Entry 6E0E (X-ray diffraction, 2.70 A resolution); this record covers chain A.

# Chain A
Protein: Glucokinase
Source organism: Homo sapiens
Notes: EC 2.7.1.2
Reference sequence: P35557 (HXK4_HUMAN), isoform P35557-2; residues 14-461 here correspond to UniProt positions 15-462 (UniProt number = residue number + 1)
Chain sequence (448 residues; each row starts with the number of its first residue):
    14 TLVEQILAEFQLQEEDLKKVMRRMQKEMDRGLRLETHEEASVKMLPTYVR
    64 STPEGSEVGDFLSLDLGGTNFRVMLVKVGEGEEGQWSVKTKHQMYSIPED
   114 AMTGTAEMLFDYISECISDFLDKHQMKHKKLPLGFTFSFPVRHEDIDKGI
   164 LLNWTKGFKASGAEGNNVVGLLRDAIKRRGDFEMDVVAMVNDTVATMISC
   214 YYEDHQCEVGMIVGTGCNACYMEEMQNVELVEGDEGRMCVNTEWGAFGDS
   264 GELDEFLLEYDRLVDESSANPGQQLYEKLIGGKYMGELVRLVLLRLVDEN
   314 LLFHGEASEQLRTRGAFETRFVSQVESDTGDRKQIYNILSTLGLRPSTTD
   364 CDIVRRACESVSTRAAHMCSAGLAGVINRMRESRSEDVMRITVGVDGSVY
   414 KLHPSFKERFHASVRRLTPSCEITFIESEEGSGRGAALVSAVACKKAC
Ligand contacts:
  - alpha-D-glucopyranose (GLC): Ser-151, Phe-152, Pro-153, Thr-168, Lys-169, Asn-204, Asp-205, Thr-206, Ile-225, Gly-229, Cys-230, Asn-231, Asn-254, Glu-256, Gln-287, Glu-290
  - HKM (2-({2-[(4-methyl-1,3-thiazol-2-yl)amino]pyridin-3-yl}oxy)benzonitrile): Tyr-61, Val-62, Arg-63, Ser-64, Pro-66, Ile-159, Met-210, Ile-211, Tyr-214, Cys-220, Glu-221, Met-235, Leu-451, Val-452, Val-455, Lys-459

# In short
Ligands of chain A: alpha-D-glucopyranose and compound HKM.
Chain A is Glucokinase (Homo sapiens); the structure, Crystal structure of Glucokinase in complex with
compound 6, was determined by X-ray diffraction, deposited together with 6E0I.
